8TNL - chains H and L of the 9 polymer chains in the assembly; structure by electron microscopy, 3.62 A resolution.

== Chain H ==
Protein: H7.HK1 Neutralizing Antibody Heavy Chain
Organism: Homo sapiens
Notes: antibody fragment or engineered binder
Amino-acid sequence (119 residues; row label = number of the first residue in the row):
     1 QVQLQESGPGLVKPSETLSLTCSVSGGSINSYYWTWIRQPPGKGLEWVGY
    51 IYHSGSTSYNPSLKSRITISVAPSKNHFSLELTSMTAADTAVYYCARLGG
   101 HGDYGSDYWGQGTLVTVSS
Cystine bridges: Cys-22/Cys-95

== Chain L ==
Protein: H7.HK1 Neutralizing Antibody Heavy Chain
Organism: Homo sapiens
Notes: antibody fragment or engineered binder
Amino-acid sequence (112 residues; row label = number of the first residue in the row):
     1 DIVMTQSPVSLPVTPGEPASISCNSSQSLLHSNGYAHLDWYLQKPGQSPK
    51 LMIYLGLNRAFGVPDRFSGSGSGTDFTLKISRVEAEDVGVYYCMQALQTP
   101 FTFGPGTRVDIK
Cystine bridges: Cys-23/Cys-93

== How chain H and chain L interact ==
Pairs across the interface (31):
  Ile-37(H) with Phe-103(L), hydrophobic
  Gln-39(H) with Gln-43(L), hydrogen bond
  Lys-43(H) with Tyr-92(L), hydrogen bond (backbone-side chain)
  Gly-44(H) with Tyr-92(L)
  Leu-45(H) with Tyr-92(L); Phe-103(L)
  Trp-47(H) with Met-94(L); Phe-101(L)
  Ser-58(H) with Thr-99(L), hydrogen bond
  Pro-61(H) with Pro-100(L)
  Tyr-94(H) with Gln-43(L); Gln-47(L); Ser-48(L); Pro-49(L)
  Leu-98(H) with Tyr-41(L); Met-94(L), hydrophobic
  Gly-99(H) with Asp-39(L)
  Gly-100(H) with His-37(L); Asp-39(L); Ala-96(L)
  His-101(H) with Phe-101(L)
  Tyr-104(H) with Asn-33(L); His-37(L), hydrogen bond; Leu-51(L); Tyr-54(L); Leu-55(L), hydrophobic
  Gly-105(H) with Tyr-54(L)
  Asp-107(H) with Tyr-41(L); Leu-51(L)
  Trp-109(H) with Pro-49(L), hydrogen bond (side chain-backbone)
  Gly-110(H) with Ser-48(L)
Interface residues without a listed pair, chain H (23 interface residues in all): Glu-46, Tyr-50, Asn-60, Ser-106, Gln-111
Interface residues without a listed pair, chain L (19 interface residues in all): Pro-105

== Overview ==
The interface between chain H and chain L involves 23 residues on one side and 19 on the other, with 5
hydrogen bonds. Polar contacts include Gln-39(H)/Gln-43(L), Lys-43(H)/Tyr-92(L) and Ser-58(H)/Thr-99(L).
Chain H is H7.HK1 Neutralizing Antibody Heavy Chain and chain L is H7.HK1 Neutralizing Antibody Heavy Chain,
both from Homo sapiens; the structure, CryoEM structure of H7 hemagglutinin from A/Shanghai2/2013 H7N9 in
complex with a human neutralizing antibody H7.HK1, was determined by electron microscopy (same publication as
8TOA).
